Entry 2JHJ (X-ray diffraction, 1.90 A resolution); this record covers chain A.

[Chain A]
Protein: 3-methyladenine DNA-glycosylase
Source organism: Archaeoglobus fulgidus
Notes: EC 3.2.2.21
UniProtKB: O28163 (O28163_ARCFU); numbering as in UniProt (aligned over 1-295)
Amino-acid sequence (295 residues; numbered 1 to 295; the number before each row is that of its first residue):
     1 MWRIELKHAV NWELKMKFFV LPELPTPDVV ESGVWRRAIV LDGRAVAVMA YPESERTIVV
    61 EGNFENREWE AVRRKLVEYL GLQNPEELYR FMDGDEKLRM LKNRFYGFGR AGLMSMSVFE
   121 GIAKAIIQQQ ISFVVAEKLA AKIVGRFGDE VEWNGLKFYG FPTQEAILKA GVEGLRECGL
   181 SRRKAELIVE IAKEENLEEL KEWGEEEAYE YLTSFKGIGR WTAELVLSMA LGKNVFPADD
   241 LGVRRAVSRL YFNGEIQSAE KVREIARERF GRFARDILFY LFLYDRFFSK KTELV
Not modelled in the structure: 290-294
Ion coordination: Na+ site 1: Leu21, Leu24, Asp28; Na+ site 2: Thr213, Phe215, Ile218
From the paper describing this entry:
  - Na+ coordination: Leu21, Pro22, Leu24, Thr26, Asp28, Thr213, Phe215, Ile218
  - specificity-determining residues: Leu225, Arg286 (proposed by the authors, not directly observed)
  - catalytic residues: Asp240
  - mutagenesis - F133A/F282A, D240A: abolished catalytic activity
  - mutagenesis - Q128A: unchanged catalytic activity on m1A
  - mutagenesis - Q128A, F133A/F282A, R286A: decreased catalytic activity on  A
  - mutagenesis - Q130L, F133A, F282A: decreased catalytic activity on m1A
  - mutagenesis - R286A: increased catalytic activity on m1A

[Summary]
The Na+ site 1 is built by Leu21, Leu24 and Asp28. The Na+ site 2 is built by Thr213, Phe215 and Ile218. The
paper reports the catalytic residue Asp240; Q128A, F133A/F282A and R286A reduce catalytic activity on  A; 7
substitutions were tested in all.
Chain A is 3-methyladenine DNA-glycosylase (Archaeoglobus fulgidus); the structure, 3-methyladenine
dna-glycosylase from Archaeoglobus fulgidus, was determined by X-ray diffraction together with 2JHN from the
same study.
